3P5W - chain A; structure by X-ray diffraction, 2.20 A resolution.

[Chain A]
Molecule: Actinidin
From: Actinidia arguta
Notes: EC 3.4.22.14
Sequence (220 residues; row label = number of the first residue in the row):
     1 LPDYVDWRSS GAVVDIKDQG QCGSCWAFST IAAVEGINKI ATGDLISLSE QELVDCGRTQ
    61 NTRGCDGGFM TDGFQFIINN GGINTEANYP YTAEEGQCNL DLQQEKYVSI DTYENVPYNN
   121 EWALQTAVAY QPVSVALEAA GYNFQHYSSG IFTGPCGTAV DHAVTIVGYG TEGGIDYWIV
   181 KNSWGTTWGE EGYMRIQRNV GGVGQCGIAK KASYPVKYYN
Disulfide bonds: C22-C65, C56-C98, C156-C206
Metal / ion sites: Cd2+ site 1 near D15 (its only coordinating residue here); Cd2+ site 2 near D101 (its only coordinating residue here); Cd2+ site 3 near H162 (its only coordinating residue here); Cd2+ site 4 near D176 (its only coordinating residue here); Cd2+ site 5 near E191 (its only coordinating residue here)

[Summary]
Chain A is Actinidin (Actinidia arguta); the structure, Actinidin from Actinidia arguta planch (Sarusashi),
was determined by X-ray diffraction, deposited together with 3P5U, 3P5V and 3P5X.
